4BMZ - chains A and B; structure by X-ray diffraction, 1.79 A resolution.

# Chain A (and B)
Protein: Mta/sah nucleosidase
Source organism: Helicobacter pylori
Notes: EC 3.2.2.9; chain B of this document is another copy of the same molecule, construct and numbering; everything in this record applies to it too
Reference sequence: O24915 (MTNN_HELPY); residue numbers follow UniProt; this construct covers 1-231
Chain sequence (251 residues; each row starts with the number of its first residue; numbers below 1 keep their minus sign (Met-19 is residue -19)):
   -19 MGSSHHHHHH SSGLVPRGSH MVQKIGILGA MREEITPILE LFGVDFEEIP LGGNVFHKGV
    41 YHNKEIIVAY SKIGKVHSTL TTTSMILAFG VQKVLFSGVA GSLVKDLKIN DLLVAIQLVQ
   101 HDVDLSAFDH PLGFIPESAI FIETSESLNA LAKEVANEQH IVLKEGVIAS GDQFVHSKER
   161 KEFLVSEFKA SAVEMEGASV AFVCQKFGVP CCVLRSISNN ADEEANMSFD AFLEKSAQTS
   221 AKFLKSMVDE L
Unresolved in the structure: -19 to 1 (chain B: -19 to -3)
Differences from the reference sequence: expression tag (-19 to 0); engineered mutation Asn199 (Asp in O24915)
Ligand contacts: 5'-deoxy-5'-methylthioadenosine (MTA): Ala10, Met11, Ile53, Val79, Ala80, Gly81, Gln153, Phe154, Val155, Val173, Glu174, Met175, Glu176, Arg195, Asn199, Ala201, Phe209
From the paper describing this entry:
  - mutagenesis - D199N: decreased catalytic activity
  - binding site for 5'-deoxy-5'-methylthioadenosine: Phe108, Phe209 (proposed by the authors, not directly observed)
  - catalytic residues: Glu14
  - catalytic residues: Arg195 (proposed by the authors, not directly observed)
  - mutagenesis - E14A: abolished catalytic activity

# Interface between chain A and chain B
Contacting residue pairs (76; chain A residue first):
  Leu31(A) - Phe187(B)  hydrophobic
  Gly32(A) - Lys186(B)
  Gly32(A) - Phe187(B)
  Gly33(A) - Lys186(B)
  Tyr50(A) - Glu117(B)  hydrogen bond
  Lys52(A) - Glu117(B)
  Ile53(A) - Ile115(B)
  Lys55(A) - Val56(B)
  Lys55(A) - Asp152(B)  salt bridge
  Val56(A) - Thr59(B)
  Val56(A) - Gln100(B)
  Val56(A) - Ser179(B)
  Val56(A) - Phe182(B)  hydrophobic
  His57(A) - Ile115(B)
  His57(A) - Ser118(B)
  His57(A) - Phe182(B)
  Thr59(A) - Val56(B)
  Thr59(A) - Thr59(B)
  Thr59(A) - Leu60(B)
  Leu60(A) - Thr59(B)
  Leu60(A) - Phe182(B)  hydrophobic
  Leu60(A) - Lys186(B)
  Thr63(A) - Leu60(B)
  Thr63(A) - Thr63(B)
  Ser64(A) - Leu67(B)
  Ser64(A) - Phe187(B)
  Leu67(A) - Ser64(B)
  Leu67(A) - Leu67(B)  hydrophobic
  Gln100(A) - Val56(B)
  Gln100(A) - Asp152(B)
  Asp102(A) - Asp152(B)
  Asp102(A) - Gln153(B)  hydrogen bond (backbone-side chain)
  Val103(A) - Asp152(B)
  Asp104(A) - Asp152(B)  hydrogen bond (backbone-backbone)
  Asp104(A) - Gln153(B)
  Asp104(A) - Phe154(B)  hydrogen bond (backbone-backbone)
  Leu105(A) - Phe154(B)  hydrophobic
  Leu105(A) - Met175(B)  hydrophobic
  Ala107(A) - Phe154(B)  hydrophobic
  Ala107(A) - His156(B)
  Ala107(A) - Asn206(B)
  Phe108(A) - Phe154(B)  hydrophobic
  Phe108(A) - Asn206(B)
  Phe108(A) - Phe209(B)  hydrophobic
  Phe108(A) - Asp210(B)
  Ile115(A) - Ile53(B)
  Ile115(A) - His57(B)
  Glu117(A) - Tyr50(B)  hydrogen bond
  Glu117(A) - Lys52(B)
  Asp152(A) - Lys55(B)  salt bridge
  Asp152(A) - Gln100(B)
  Asp152(A) - Asp102(B)
  Asp152(A) - Val103(B)
  Asp152(A) - Asp104(B)  hydrogen bond (backbone-backbone)
  Gln153(A) - Asp102(B)  hydrogen bond (side chain-backbone)
  Gln153(A) - Asp104(B)
  Phe154(A) - Asp104(B)  hydrogen bond (backbone-backbone)
  Phe154(A) - Leu105(B)  hydrophobic
  Phe154(A) - Ala107(B)  hydrophobic
  Phe154(A) - Phe108(B)  hydrophobic
  His156(A) - Ala107(B)
  Met175(A) - Leu105(B)  hydrophobic
  Ser179(A) - Val56(B)
  Phe182(A) - Val56(B)  hydrophobic
  Phe182(A) - His57(B)
  Lys186(A) - Gly32(B)
  Lys186(A) - Gly33(B)
  Lys186(A) - Leu60(B)
  Phe187(A) - Leu31(B)  hydrophobic
  Phe187(A) - Gly32(B)
  Phe187(A) - Leu60(B)  hydrophobic
  Phe187(A) - Ser64(B)
  Asn206(A) - Ala107(B)  hydrogen bond (side chain-backbone)
  Asn206(A) - Phe108(B)
  Phe209(A) - Phe108(B)  hydrophobic
  Asp210(A) - Phe108(B)
Also at the interface, not in a pair above, chain A (41 interface residues in all): Arg12, Ala68, Ser106, Pro116, Ser118, Val183
Also at the interface, not in a pair above, chain B (39 interface residues in all): Ala68, Pro116, Val183

# Overview
Chain A and chain B form an interface of 41 and 39 residues respectively, with 9 hydrogen bonds and 2 salt
bridges. Polar pairs include Lys55(A)-Asp152(B), Tyr50(A)-Glu117(B) and Asp102(A)-Gln153(B). Bound to chain A:
5'-deoxy-5'-methylthioadenosine. The paper reports catalytic residues Glu14(A) and Arg195(A); D199N of chain A
reduces catalytic activity.
Chain A and chain B are both Mta/sah nucleosidase (Helicobacter pylori); the structure, Structure of
futalosine hydrolase mutant of Helicobacter pylori strain 26695, was determined by X-ray diffraction together
with 4BMX, 4BMY and 4BN0 from the same study.
